Entry 9FWS (X-ray diffraction, 1.43 A resolution); this record covers chains A and B.

Chain A:
Protein: Non-structural protein 10
Organism: Severe acute respiratory syndrome coronavirus 2
UniProt: P0DTC1 (R1A_SARS2); residues 1-131 here correspond to UniProt positions 4254-4384 (UniProt number = residue number + 4253)
Amino-acid sequence (131 residues; row label = number of the first residue in the row):
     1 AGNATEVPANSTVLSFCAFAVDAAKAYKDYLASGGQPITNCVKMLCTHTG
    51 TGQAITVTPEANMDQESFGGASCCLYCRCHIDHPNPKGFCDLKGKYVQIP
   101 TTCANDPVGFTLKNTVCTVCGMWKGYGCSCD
Ion coordination: Zn2+ site 1: Cys74, Cys77, His83, Cys90; Zn2+ site 2: Cys117, Cys120, Cys128, Cys130
Ligand contacts: 7-methoxy-1H-indazole (MI7): Ala24, Tyr27, Lys28, Leu31, Gly109, Leu112, Lys113

Chain B:
Protein: Guanine-N7 methyltransferase nsp14
Organism: Severe acute respiratory syndrome coronavirus 2
Notes: EC 2.1.1.56, 3.1.13.-
UniProt: P0DTD1 (R1AB_SARS2); residues 1-289 here correspond to UniProt positions 5926-6214 (UniProt number = residue number + 5925)
Amino-acid sequence (290 residues; numbered 0 to 289; the number before each row is that of its first residue; numbering starts at 0):
     0 MAENVTGLFKDCSKVITGLHPTQAPTHLSVDTKFKTEGLCVDIPGIPKDM
    50 TYRRLISMMGFKMNYQVNGYPNMFITREEAIRHVRAWIGFDVEGCHATRE
   100 AVGTNLPLQLGFSTGVNLVAVPTGYVDTPNNTDFSRVSAKPPPGDQFKHL
   150 IPLMYKGLPWNVVRIKIVQMLSDTLKNLSDRVVFVLWAHGFELTSMKYFV
   200 KIGPERTCCLCDRRATCFSTASDTYACWHHSIGFDYVYNPFMIDVQQWGF
   250 TGNLQSNHDLYCQVHGNAHVASCDAIMTRCLAVHECFVKR
Unresolved in the structure: 0-2, 289
Construct notes: initiating methionine (0)
Ion coordination: Zn2+ site 1: Cys207, Cys210, Cys226, His229; Zn2+ site 2: His257, Cys261, His264, Cys279

Chain A / chain B interface:
Contacting residue pairs (112; chain A residue first):
  Ala1(A) with Lys9(B), hydrogen bond (backbone-side chain); Val101(B), hydrophobic
  Gly2(A) with Asp10(B)
  Asn3(A) with Lys9(B); Asp10(B), hydrogen bond (backbone-backbone)
  Ala4(A) with Val4(B), hydrophobic; Thr5(B)
  Thr5(A) with Phe8(B), hydrogen bond (side chain-backbone); Thr25(B), hydrogen bond (backbone-side chain); Leu27(B); Ser28(B)
  Glu6(A) with Val4(B); Thr5(B), hydrogen bond (backbone-backbone); Leu7(B); Thr25(B); Leu27(B)
  Val7(A) with Asn3(B); Leu27(B), hydrophobic
  Pro8(A) with Asn3(B); Val4(B)
  Ser11(A) with Thr5(B); Lys61(B)
  Thr12(A) with Lys61(B); Asn63(B), hydrogen bond; Tyr64(B)
  Leu14(A) with Phe8(B), hydrophobic
  Ser15(A) with Leu7(B); Phe60(B); Lys61(B), hydrogen bond (side chain-backbone); Met62(B)
  Phe16(A) with Tyr64(B); Val66(B), hydrophobic; Tyr69(B), hydrophobic; Ile201(B), hydrophobic
  Ala18(A) with Lys196(B), hydrogen bond (backbone-side chain)
  Phe19(A) with Phe60(B), hydrophobic; Met62(B), hydrophobic; Leu192(B); Met195(B); Lys196(B); Val199(B); Lys200(B); Ile201(B), hydrogen bond (backbone-backbone)
  Ala20(A) with Ile201(B)
  Val21(A) with Lys200(B); Ile201(B), hydrogen bond (backbone-backbone); Phe217(B), hydrophobic; Tyr224(B); Tyr237(B), hydrophobic
  Lys25(A) with Tyr69(B); Pro203(B)
  Ala26(A) with Tyr69(B)
  Asp29(A) with Val66(B); Tyr69(B), hydrogen bond
  Tyr30(A) with Val66(B), hydrophobic
  Ser33(A) with Gln65(B); Val66(B); Asn67(B), hydrogen bond (side chain-backbone)
  Asn40(A) with Thr25(B); His26(B), hydrogen bond (backbone-backbone); Leu27(B), hydrogen bond (side chain-backbone)
  Cys41(A) with His26(B)
  Val42(A) with Pro20(B); Thr25(B); His26(B); Val29(B), hydrophobic
  Lys43(A) with Leu38(B); Cys39(B), hydrogen bond (backbone-backbone)
  Met44(A) with Pro20(B), hydrophobic; Cys39(B); Val40(B); Asp41(B)
  Leu45(A) with Thr35(B); Glu36(B); Leu38(B), hydrophobic; Cys39(B), hydrogen bond (backbone-backbone); Val40(B), hydrophobic
  Thr58(A) with Asp41(B)
  Pro59(A) with Asp41(B)
  Gly69(A) with Pro20(B)
  Ala71(A) with Thr21(B), hydrogen bond (backbone-backbone); Gln22(B); Ala23(B)
  Ser72(A) with Ala23(B); Pro24(B)
  Arg78(A) with Phe8(B); Pro24(B), hydrogen bond (side chain-backbone); Thr25(B)
  Cys79(A) with Phe8(B)
  His80(A) with Phe8(B); Ile55(B); Tyr124(B); Asp126(B), salt bridge; Thr131(B)
  Ile81(A) with Lys196(B)
  Gly88(A) with Asn130(B)
  Phe89(A) with Asn129(B); Asn130(B)
  Cys90(A) with Asn129(B), hydrogen bond (backbone-backbone)
  Lys93(A) with Thr21(B); Gln22(B); Tyr51(B); Thr127(B), hydrogen bond (side chain-backbone); Pro128(B); Asn130(B)
  Gly94(A) with Thr21(B), hydrogen bond (backbone-backbone); Lys47(B), hydrogen bond (backbone-side chain)
  Lys95(A) with Thr21(B)
  Tyr96(A) with His19(B); Pro20(B); Thr21(B); Asp41(B), hydrogen bond
Other interface residues (no listed pair), chain A (48 interface residues in all): Gly70, Cys77, His83, Leu92
Other interface residues (no listed pair), chain B (58 interface residues in all): Cys11, Met57, Gly102, Arg205

In short:
Chain A and chain B form an interface of 48 and 58 residues respectively; the contacts include 23 hydrogen
bonds and 1 salt bridge. Polar pairs include His80(A)-Asp126(B), Ala1(A)-Lys9(B) and Thr5(A)-Phe8(B). Bound to
chain A: 7-methoxy-1H-indazole. Cys74(A), Cys77(A), His83(A) and Cys90(A) coordinate Zn2+ site 1.
Here chain A is Non-structural protein 10 and chain B is Guanine-N7 methyltransferase nsp14, both from Severe
acute respiratory syndrome coronavirus 2. Entry 9FWS (Crystal Structure of SARS-CoV-2 NSP10-NSP14 (ExoN) in
complex with VT00258) was determined by X-ray diffraction together with 9FW2, 9FWH, 9FWI, 9FWJ, 9FWK, 9FWL and
10 further entries from the same study.
